Entry 1BEV (X-ray diffraction, 3.00 A resolution); this record covers chains 1 and 3 of the 4 polymer chains in the assembly.

[Chain 1]
Protein: Bovine enterovirus coat proteins VP1 to VP4
Source organism: Bovine enterovirus (STRAIN VG-5-27)
Reference sequence: P12915 (POLG_BOVEV); residues 1-281 here correspond to UniProt positions 559-839 (UniProt number = residue number + 558)
Amino-acid sequence (281 residues; numbered 1 to 281; the number before each row is that of its first residue):
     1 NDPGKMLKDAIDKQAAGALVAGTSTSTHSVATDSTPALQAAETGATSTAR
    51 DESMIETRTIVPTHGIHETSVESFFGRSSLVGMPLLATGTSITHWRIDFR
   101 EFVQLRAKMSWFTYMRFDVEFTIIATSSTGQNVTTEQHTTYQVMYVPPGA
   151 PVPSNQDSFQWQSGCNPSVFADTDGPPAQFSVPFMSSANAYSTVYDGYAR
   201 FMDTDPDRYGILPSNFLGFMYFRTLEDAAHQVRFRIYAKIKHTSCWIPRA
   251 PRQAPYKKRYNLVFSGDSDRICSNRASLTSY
Unresolved in the structure: 1-13
Construct notes: conflict A15 (Val574 in P12915), S24 (Thr583 in P12915), H94 (Asn653 in P12915), Y237 (Cys796 in P12915)

[Chain 3]
Protein: Bovine enterovirus coat proteins VP1 to VP4
Source organism: Bovine enterovirus (STRAIN VG-5-27)
Reference sequence: P12915 (POLG_BOVEV); residues 1-242 here correspond to UniProt positions 317-558 (UniProt number = residue number + 316)
Amino-acid sequence (242 residues; numbered 1 to 242; the number before each row is that of its first residue):
     1 GLPTKPGPGSYQFMTTDEDCSPCILPDFQPTPEIFIPGKVNNLLEIAQVE
    51 SILEANNREGVEGVERYVIPVSVQDALDAQIYALRLELGGSGPLSSSLLG
   101 TLAKHYTQWSGSVEITCMFTGTFMTTGKVLLAYTPPGGDMPRNREEAMLG
   151 THVIWDFGLQSSITLVIPWISASHFRGVSNDDVLNYQYYAAGHVTIWYQT
   201 NMVIPPGFPNTAGIIMMIAAQPNFSFRIQKDREDMTQTAILQ
Construct notes: conflict P32 (Leu349 in P12915), I154 (Val471 in P12915)

[How chain 1 and chain 3 interact]
Pairs across the interface - 190 pairs, chain 1 then chain 3:
  V20(1) - P222(3)
  V20(1) - N223(3)
  V20(1) - F224(3)
  V20(1) - S225(3)
  A21(1) - P222(3)  hydrogen bond (backbone-backbone)
  A21(1) - N223(3)
  A37(1) - I163(3)
  A37(1) - T164(3)  hydrogen bond (backbone-backbone)
  L38(1) - S162(3)
  L38(1) - I163(3)  hydrophobic
  Q39(1) - Q160(3)
  Q39(1) - S161(3)
  Q39(1) - S162(3)  hydrogen bond (backbone-backbone)
  Q39(1) - T164(3)
  A40(1) - S161(3)
  A40(1) - S162(3)
  A41(1) - M118(3)  hydrophobic
  A41(1) - S162(3)  hydrogen bond (backbone-side chain)
  A41(1) - M217(3)  hydrophobic
  E42(1) - M118(3)
  E42(1) - S161(3)  hydrogen bond
  T46(1) - Q48(3)
  T46(1) - V49(3)
  T46(1) - E50(3)  hydrogen bond (side chain-backbone)
  S47(1) - E50(3)  hydrogen bond (backbone-side chain)
  S47(1) - E114(3)
  S47(1) - T116(3)
  S47(1) - T164(3)  hydrogen bond
  A49(1) - T164(3)
  A49(1) - Q221(3)
  R50(1) - Q221(3)
  D51(1) - S112(3)  hydrogen bond
  D51(1) - V166(3)
  D51(1) - P168(3)
  D51(1) - Q221(3)  hydrogen bond
  M54(1) - V153(3)  hydrophobic
  M54(1) - T164(3)
  M54(1) - V166(3)  hydrophobic
  I55(1) - P168(3)  hydrophobic
  T63(1) - H174(3)
  H64(1) - S110(3)
  H64(1) - H174(3)  hydrogen bond
  H64(1) - F175(3)
  H64(1) - S225(3)
  G65(1) - S225(3)
  I66(1) - N42(3)
  I66(1) - L44(3)  hydrophobic
  E68(1) - Y106(3)  hydrogen bond (backbone-side chain)
  E68(1) - R227(3)
  E68(1) - I228(3)  hydrogen bond (side chain-backbone)
  T69(1) - N42(3)  hydrogen bond
  T69(1) - L43(3)  hydrogen bond (backbone-backbone)
  T69(1) - L44(3)
  T69(1) - Y106(3)
  T69(1) - F226(3)
  S70(1) - N41(3)
  S70(1) - N42(3)  hydrogen bond (backbone-side chain)
  V71(1) - V40(3)
  V71(1) - N41(3)  hydrogen bond (backbone-backbone)
  S73(1) - Q229(3)  hydrogen bond (backbone-side chain)
  F74(1) - L43(3)  hydrophobic
  F74(1) - Y106(3)
  F74(1) - Q229(3)  hydrogen bond (backbone-side chain)
  R77(1) - T15(3)
  R77(1) - T16(3)
  R77(1) - Q229(3)
  S78(1) - F13(3)
  S78(1) - T15(3)  hydrogen bond (backbone-backbone)
  M83(1) - I240(3)  hydrophobic
  R100(1) - L241(3)
  E101(1) - Q237(3)
  E101(1) - I240(3)
  E101(1) - L241(3)  hydrogen bond (backbone-backbone)
  F102(1) - Q237(3)
  F102(1) - I240(3)  hydrophobic
  V103(1) - M235(3)
  V103(1) - T236(3)
  V103(1) - Q237(3)
  V103(1) - L241(3)  hydrophobic
  Q104(1) - D231(3)  hydrogen bond
  R106(1) - L241(3)
  A107(1) - M235(3)  hydrophobic
  K108(1) - H105(3)
  K108(1) - Q229(3)  hydrogen bond
  W111(1) - L98(3)
  W111(1) - T101(3)
  W111(1) - L102(3)  hydrophobic
  W111(1) - H105(3)
  F112(1) - V40(3)  hydrophobic
  F112(1) - L43(3)  hydrophobic
  Y114(1) - I36(3)  hydrophobic
  R116(1) - T31(3)  hydrogen bond (side chain-backbone)
  R116(1) - P32(3)  hydrogen bond (side chain-backbone)
  R116(1) - E33(3)
  E120(1) - D19(3)
  E120(1) - S21(3)  hydrogen bond
  T122(1) - F13(3)
  I124(1) - F13(3)  hydrophobic
  P167(1) - I24(3)  hydrophobic
  P176(1) - Y11(3)  hydrophobic
  P177(1) - Y11(3)
  Q179(1) - S21(3)
  Q179(1) - P22(3)
  F180(1) - S21(3)
  F180(1) - P22(3)
  F180(1) - I24(3)  hydrophobic
  S181(1) - S21(3)  hydrogen bond
  S181(1) - P22(3)  hydrogen bond (backbone-backbone)
  S181(1) - C23(3)
  S181(1) - I24(3)  hydrogen bond (backbone-backbone)
  P183(1) - C23(3)  hydrophobic
  P183(1) - L25(3)
  P183(1) - F28(3)  hydrophobic
  F184(1) - F28(3)
  F184(1) - P30(3)
  F184(1) - T31(3)
  M185(1) - L25(3)  hydrophobic
  M185(1) - F28(3)  hydrophobic
  S186(1) - T31(3)
  S187(1) - T31(3)
  A188(1) - T31(3)  hydrogen bond (backbone-side chain)
  N189(1) - T31(3)
  N189(1) - P32(3)
  N189(1) - I34(3)
  K239(1) - T15(3)
  K239(1) - D17(3)  hydrogen bond (side chain-backbone)
  K241(1) - S21(3)
  C245(1) - K39(3)
  C245(1) - V40(3)  hydrogen bond (backbone-backbone)
  W246(1) - E33(3)
  W246(1) - I36(3)
  W246(1) - P37(3)
  W246(1) - G38(3)
  W246(1) - K39(3)
  I247(1) - P37(3)
  I247(1) - G38(3)  hydrogen bond (backbone-backbone)
  P248(1) - V40(3)
  P248(1) - I46(3)  hydrophobic
  P251(1) - L98(3)
  P251(1) - T101(3)
  R252(1) - R232(3)  hydrogen bond (backbone-side chain)
  Q253(1) - S96(3)
  Q253(1) - T101(3)
  Q253(1) - R232(3)
  Q253(1) - M235(3)
  Y256(1) - L241(3)  hydrophobic
  K258(1) - Q242(3)
  R259(1) - L241(3)
  R259(1) - Q242(3)
  S268(1) - E62(3)  hydrogen bond
  D269(1) - E62(3)  hydrogen bond (backbone-side chain)
  D269(1) - G63(3)  hydrogen bond (backbone-backbone)
  D269(1) - R66(3)
  R270(1) - E54(3)
  R270(1) - R66(3)
  I271(1) - E54(3)  hydrogen bond (backbone-side chain)
  I271(1) - R66(3)
  I271(1) - S96(3)
  C272(1) - E54(3)  hydrogen bond (backbone-side chain)
  C272(1) - N57(3)
  C272(1) - R66(3)
  C272(1) - S91(3)
  C272(1) - G92(3)
  C272(1) - P93(3)  hydrophobic
  S273(1) - N57(3)  hydrogen bond (backbone-side chain)
  S273(1) - R66(3)
  S273(1) - S91(3)  hydrogen bond (backbone-backbone)
  N274(1) - N57(3)  hydrogen bond (side chain-backbone)
  N274(1) - R58(3)  hydrogen bond (side chain-backbone)
  N274(1) - E59(3)
  N274(1) - R66(3)
  R275(1) - N57(3)  hydrogen bond (backbone-backbone)
  R275(1) - R58(3)
  R275(1) - E59(3)  hydrogen bond (backbone-backbone)
  R275(1) - Y82(3)  hydrogen bond
  R275(1) - A83(3)  hydrogen bond (side chain-backbone)
  A276(1) - R58(3)
  L278(1) - A55(3)
  L278(1) - N56(3)
  L278(1) - N57(3)
  L278(1) - R58(3)
  L278(1) - Y82(3)
  L278(1) - A83(3)  hydrogen bond (backbone-backbone)
  T279(1) - Q80(3)
  T279(1) - A83(3)
  T279(1) - M140(3)
  Y281(1) - L84(3)
  Y281(1) - R85(3)
  Y281(1) - M140(3)
  Y281(1) - H193(3)  hydrogen bond
Other interface residues (no listed pair), chain 1 (94 interface residues in all): T23, A45, G76, V169, V182, A190, Y237, S244, A254, K257, Y260, D267, S277, S280
Other interface residues (no listed pair), chain 3 (98 interface residues in all): V61, P70, I81, S95, K104, D139, T151, W169, A219, D234

[In short]
94 residues of chain 1 face 98 of chain 3 across their interface, with 49 hydrogen bonds. Polar contacts
include A41(1)-S162(3), E42(1)-S161(3) and T46(1)-E50(3).
Chain 1 is Bovine enterovirus coat proteins VP1 to VP4 and chain 3 is Bovine enterovirus coat proteins VP1 to
VP4, both from Bovine enterovirus (STRAIN VG-5-27); the structure, Bovine enterovirus vg-5-27, was determined
by X-ray diffraction.
